PDB entry 4M34 | X-ray diffraction, 2.05 A resolution | chains B and C of the 4 polymer chains in the assembly

# Chain B (and C)
Molecule: Putative starvation-induced DNA protecting protein/Ferritin and Dps
Organism: Mycobacterium smegmatis
Notes: chain C of this document is another copy of the same molecule, construct and numbering; everything in this record applies to it too
UniProt: A0QXB7 (A0QXB7_MYCS2); numbering as in UniProt (aligned over 1-161)
Chain sequence (168 residues; row label = number of the first residue in the row; numbers below 1 keep their minus sign (Met-6 is residue -6)):
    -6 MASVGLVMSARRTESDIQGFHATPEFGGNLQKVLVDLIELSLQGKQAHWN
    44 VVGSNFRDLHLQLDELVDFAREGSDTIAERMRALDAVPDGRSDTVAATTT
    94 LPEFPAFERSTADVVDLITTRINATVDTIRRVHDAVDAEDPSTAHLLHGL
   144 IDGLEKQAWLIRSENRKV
Disordered / not traced: -6 to 1, 9, 11 (chain C: -6 to 1, 7-9)
Construct notes: expression tag (-6 to 0); engineered mutation His138 (Asp in A0QXB7)
From the paper describing this entry:
  - mutagenesis - D138H: increased binding to iron

# Interface between chain B and chain C
Contacting residue pairs (25):
  Trp42(B) - Trp152(C)
  Val45(B) - Ser156(C)
  Val45(B) - Arg159(C)
  Val45(B) - Val161(C)
  Gly46(B) - Ser156(C)  hydrogen bond (backbone-backbone)
  Gly46(B) - Glu157(C)
  Gly46(B) - Arg159(C)
  Ser47(B) - Glu157(C)  hydrogen bond (backbone-backbone)
  Asn48(B) - Asn48(C)  hydrogen bond
  Asn48(B) - Asp51(C)
  Asn48(B) - Glu157(C)  hydrogen bond (backbone-side chain)
  Phe49(B) - Trp152(C)  hydrophobic
  Phe49(B) - Leu153(C)
  Phe49(B) - Ser156(C)
  Phe49(B) - Glu157(C)  hydrogen bond (backbone-side chain)
  Arg50(B) - Asp51(C)  salt bridge
  Arg50(B) - Leu54(C)
  Arg50(B) - Gln55(C)  hydrogen bond
  Arg50(B) - Glu58(C)  salt bridge
  Asp51(B) - Asp51(C)  hydrogen bond (backbone-side chain)
  His53(B) - Trp152(C)
  His53(B) - Leu153(C)
  Glu101(B) - Arg159(C)  salt bridge
  Glu101(B) - Val161(C)
  Ser103(B) - Val161(C)
Also at the interface, not in a pair above, chain B (12 interface residues in all): Arg102

# Summary
The interface between chain B and chain C involves 12 residues on one side and 11 on the other, with 7
hydrogen bonds and 3 salt bridges. Polar contacts include Arg50(B)-Asp51(C), Arg50(B)-Glu58(C) and
Glu101(B)-Arg159(C). From the paper: D138H of chain B increases binding to iron.
Both chains are Putative starvation-induced DNA protecting protein/Ferritin and Dps (Mycobacterium smegmatis).
Entry 4M34 (Crystal structure of gated-pore mutant D138H of second DNA-Binding protein under starvation from
Mycobacterium smegmatis) was determined by X-ray diffraction (same publication as 4M32, 4M33 and 4M35).
